4UI8 - chains B and D; structure by X-ray diffraction, 2.05 A resolution.

[Chain B]
Name: Tankyrase-2
Organism: Homo sapiens
Notes: EC 2.4.2.30; fragment: c-terminal fragment, residues 946-1113
UniProtKB: Q9H2K2 (TNKS2_HUMAN); numbering as in UniProt (aligned over 946-1113)
Amino-acid sequence (191 residues; row label = number of the first residue in the row):
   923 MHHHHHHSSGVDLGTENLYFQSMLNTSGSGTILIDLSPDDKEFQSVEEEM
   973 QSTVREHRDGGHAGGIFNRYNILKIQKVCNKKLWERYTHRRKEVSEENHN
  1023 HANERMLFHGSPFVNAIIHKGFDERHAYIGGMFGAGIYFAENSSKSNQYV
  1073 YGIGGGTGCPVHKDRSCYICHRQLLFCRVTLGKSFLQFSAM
Unresolved in the structure: 923-951
Differences from the reference sequence: expression tag (923-945)
Small-molecule neighbours:
  - TA-55 (IY5; 8-hydroxy-2-[4-(trifluoromethyl)phenyl]-3,4-dihydroquinazolin-4-one): Phe1030, His1031, Gly1032, Ser1033, Pro1034, Phe1035, His1048, Ala1049, Tyr1050, Tyr1060, Phe1061, Ala1062, Lys1067, Ser1068, Tyr1071, Ile1075
  - Zn2+ (ZN): Cys1081, Val1083, His1084, Cys1089, Cys1092
Curated features (UniProtKB/Swiss-Prot):
  - binding site (Zn(2+)): Cys1081, His1084, Cys1089, Cys1092
  - mutagenesis: Met1054 (M1054V: Loss of activity)
What the authors report for this chain:
  - binding site for TA-55: Gly1032, Pro1034, Phe1035, Tyr1050, Ser1068, Ile1075

[Chain D]
Name: Tankyrase-2
Organism: Homo sapiens
Notes: EC 2.4.2.30; fragment: c-terminal fragment, residues 1115-1162
UniProtKB: Q9H2K2 (TNKS2_HUMAN); numbering as in UniProt (aligned over 1115-1162)
Amino-acid sequence (48 residues; numbered 1115 to 1162; the number before each row is that of its first residue):
  1115 MAHSPPGHHSVTGRPSVNGLALAEYVIYRGEQAYPEYLITYQIMRPEG
Unresolved in the structure: 1162

[Chain B / chain D interface]
Residue-residue contacts (157):
  Leu958(B) with Tyr1151(D), hydrophobic
  Glu964(B) with Tyr1151(D), hydrogen bond
  Val968(B) with Tyr1151(D); Ile1153(D), hydrophobic
  Met972(B) with Ile1153(D), hydrophobic; Tyr1155(D), hydrophobic
  Arg977(B) with Asn1132(D); Leu1134(D); Ala1135(D)
  Ile988(B) with Met1158(D); Pro1160(D)
  Phe989(B) with Ile1157(D), hydrophobic; Met1158(D)
  Asn990(B) with Pro1160(D)
  Arg991(B) with Ile1157(D); Met1158(D), hydrogen bond (backbone-backbone)
  Tyr992(B) with Tyr1155(D), hydrophobic; Gln1156(D); Met1158(D)
  Asn993(B) with Tyr1155(D); Gln1156(D), hydrogen bond (backbone-backbone); Met1158(D)
  Ile994(B) with Ile1153(D), hydrophobic; Thr1154(D); Tyr1155(D), hydrophobic
  Leu995(B) with Thr1154(D), hydrogen bond (backbone-backbone); Gln1156(D)
  Lys996(B) with Leu1152(D); Ile1153(D); Thr1154(D), hydrogen bond (backbone-backbone)
  Ile997(B) with Leu1152(D)
  Gln998(B) with Tyr1151(D); Leu1152(D), hydrogen bond (backbone-backbone)
  Lys999(B) with Glu1150(D)
  Val1000(B) with Tyr1148(D), hydrogen bond (backbone-side chain); Pro1149(D); Glu1150(D), hydrogen bond (backbone-backbone)
  Cys1001(B) with Tyr1148(D)
  Asn1002(B) with Tyr1148(D), hydrogen bond (backbone-side chain)
  Leu1005(B) with Tyr1148(D)
  Trp1006(B) with Tyr1148(D)
  Arg1008(B) with Gly1144(D); Glu1145(D)
  Tyr1009(B) with Glu1145(D); Gln1146(D); Ala1147(D); Tyr1148(D), hydrophobic
  Arg1012(B) with Arg1143(D); Glu1145(D); Gln1146(D), hydrogen bond
  Val1016(B) with His1123(D); Gln1146(D)
  Glu1019(B) with His1123(D), salt bridge
  Arg1027(B) with Tyr1139(D), hydrogen bond
  Leu1029(B) with Tyr1139(D), hydrophobic
  Val1036(B) with Leu1152(D), hydrophobic
  Phe1044(B) with Gly1144(D); Ala1147(D), hydrophobic
  Glu1046(B) with Met1115(D)
  Ala1049(B) with Met1115(D), hydrophobic
  Phe1055(B) with Val1125(D), hydrophobic; Gly1127(D); Val1140(D), hydrophobic; Tyr1142(D), hydrogen bond (backbone-side chain)
  Ala1057(B) with Met1115(D); Ala1116(D), hydrogen bond (backbone-backbone); Tyr1142(D)
  Gly1058(B) with Val1140(D); Ile1141(D); Tyr1142(D)
  Ile1059(B) with Tyr1139(D); Val1140(D); Ile1141(D), hydrogen bond (backbone-backbone); Gly1144(D)
  Tyr1060(B) with Tyr1139(D); Val1140(D), hydrophobic
  Phe1061(B) with Glu1138(D); Tyr1139(D), hydrogen bond (backbone-backbone); Ile1141(D), hydrophobic; Ala1147(D), hydrophobic
  Ala1062(B) with Ala1137(D)
  Glu1063(B) with Leu1136(D); Ala1137(D), hydrogen bond (backbone-backbone); Tyr1139(D), hydrogen bond
  Asn1064(B) with Ala1135(D); Leu1136(D), hydrogen bond (side chain-backbone)
  Lys1067(B) with Glu1138(D), salt bridge
  Asn1069(B) with Tyr1155(D), hydrogen bond
  Val1072(B) with Tyr1155(D)
  Ser1088(B) with Ile1157(D)
  Cys1089(B) with Ile1157(D)
  Tyr1090(B) with Gln1156(D); Ile1157(D); Met1158(D); Arg1159(D)
  Ile1091(B) with Gln1156(D), hydrogen bond (backbone-side chain)
  Cys1092(B) with Gln1156(D)
  His1093(B) with Tyr1155(D); Gln1156(D)
  Arg1094(B) with Ile1153(D); Thr1154(D); Tyr1155(D), hydrogen bond (backbone-backbone); Ile1157(D)
  Gln1095(B) with Leu1152(D); Ile1153(D); Thr1154(D), hydrogen bond; Tyr1155(D)
  Leu1096(B) with Tyr1151(D); Leu1152(D); Ile1153(D), hydrogen bond (backbone-backbone); Tyr1155(D)
  Leu1097(B) with Pro1149(D), hydrophobic; Tyr1151(D); Leu1152(D), hydrophobic
  Phe1098(B) with Glu1150(D), hydrogen bond (backbone-backbone); Tyr1151(D), hydrogen bond (backbone-backbone)
  Cys1099(B) with Tyr1148(D); Pro1149(D), hydrophobic
  Arg1100(B) with Ala1147(D); Tyr1148(D), hydrogen bond (backbone-backbone); Glu1150(D), salt bridge
  Val1101(B) with Gln1146(D)
  Thr1102(B) with Ile1141(D); Gln1146(D), hydrogen bond (backbone-backbone)
  Leu1103(B) with His1123(D); Ser1124(D), hydrogen bond (backbone-side chain); Tyr1139(D), hydrophobic
  Gly1104(B) with His1123(D)
  Lys1105(B) with Gly1121(D); His1122(D); His1123(D), hydrogen bond (backbone-backbone); Ser1124(D)
  Ser1106(B) with His1122(D); Ser1124(D), hydrogen bond; Val1125(D); Thr1126(D), hydrogen bond
  Phe1107(B) with Pro1119(D), hydrophobic; His1122(D); Ser1124(D), hydrogen bond (backbone-backbone); Val1125(D); Thr1126(D), hydrogen bond (backbone-backbone)
  Leu1108(B) with Thr1126(D); Arg1128(D)
  Gln1109(B) with Val1125(D); Thr1126(D), hydrogen bond (backbone-backbone); Gly1127(D); Arg1128(D), hydrogen bond (backbone-backbone)
  Phe1110(B) with Arg1128(D)
  Ser1111(B) with Arg1128(D), hydrogen bond (backbone-backbone); Pro1129(D); Ser1130(D), hydrogen bond (backbone-side chain)
  Ala1112(B) with Ser1130(D); Val1131(D)
  Met1113(B) with Pro1129(D); Ser1130(D); Val1131(D), hydrogen bond (backbone-backbone); Asn1132(D), hydrogen bond (backbone-backbone)
Interface residues without a listed pair, chain B (82 interface residues in all): Leu955, Thr975, Arg980, Gly986, Gly987, Asn1020, Met1028, Phe1030, Ile1039, Ile1040, Asp1045
Interface residues without a listed pair, chain D (43 interface residues in all): Glu1161

[Summary]
82 residues of chain B and 43 residues of chain D are in contact, with 39 hydrogen bonds and 3 salt bridges.
Polar pairs include Glu1019(B)-His1123(D), Lys1067(B)-Glu1138(D) and Arg1100(B)-Glu1150(D). Ligands of chain
B: Zn2+ and TA-55. From the paper: a binding site for TA-55 at Gly1032(B), Pro1034(B) and Phe1035(B) among
others.
Here chain B is Tankyrase-2 and chain D is Tankyrase-2, both from Homo sapiens. Entry 4UI8 (Crystal structure
of human tankyrase 2 in complex with TA-55) was determined by X-ray diffraction (same publication as 4UI3,
4UI4, 4UI5, 4UI6 and 4UI7).
